PDB entry 6FA1 | X-ray diffraction, 1.97 A resolution | chains B and E of the 6 polymer chains in the assembly

Chain B:
Molecule: GTPase KRas
From: Homo sapiens
UniProt: P01116 (RASK_HUMAN), isoform P01116-2; residue numbers follow UniProt; this construct covers 1-169
Chain sequence (173 residues; numbered -3 to 169; the number before each row is that of its first residue; numbers below 1 keep their minus sign (Ala-3 is residue -3)):
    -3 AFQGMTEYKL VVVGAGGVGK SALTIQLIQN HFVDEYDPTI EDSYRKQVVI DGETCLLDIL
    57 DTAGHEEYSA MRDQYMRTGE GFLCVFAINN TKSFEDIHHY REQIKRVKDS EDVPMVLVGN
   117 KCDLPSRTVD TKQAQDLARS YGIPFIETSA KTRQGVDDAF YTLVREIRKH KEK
Sequence notes: expression tag (-3 to 0); engineered mutation His61 (Gln in P01116)
Modified residues: Cys51 (S-hydroxycysteine; CSO)
Ion coordination: Mg2+: Ser17, Thr35 (together with GMP-PNP)
Residues lining bound ligands:
  - D2Z (2-[4-[[(3R)-2,3-dihydro-1,4-benzodioxin-3-yl]methylcarbamoyl]phenoxy]ethyl-dimethyl-azanium): Lys5, Leu6, Val7, Asp54, Ile55, Leu56, Met67, Gln70, Tyr71, Thr74, Gly75
  - GMP-PNP (GNP; phosphoaminophosphonic acid-guanylate ester): Ala11, Gly12, Gly13, Val14, Gly15, Lys16, Ser17, Ala18, Phe28, Val29, Asp30, Glu31, Tyr32, Asp33, Pro34, Thr35, Thr58, Ala59, Gly60, Asn116, Lys117, Asp119, Leu120, Ser145, Ala146, Lys147
Swiss-Prot annotation at these positions:
  - motif: Tyr32 to Tyr40 (Effector region)
  - binding site (GTP): Gly10 to Ala18, Val29 to Thr35, Ala59, Gly60, Asn116 to Asp119
  - modified residue: Met1 (N-acetylmethionine), Thr2 (N-acetylthreonine), Lys104 (N6-acetyllysine)
  - glycosylation: Thr35 (Microbial infection: O-linked (Glc) threonine)
  - natural variant: Lys5 (K5E: In NS3; K5N: In GASC), Gly10 (G10GG: In AML), Gly12 (G12A: In colorectal cancer samples; G12C: In lung carcinoma; G12D: In GASC, JMML and SFM; G12R: In lung cancer and bladder cancer; G12S: In GASC and JMML; G12V: In GASC), Gly13 (G13D: In GASC, JMML and OES; G13R: In pylocytic astrocytoma), Val14 (V14I: In NS3), Leu19 (L19F: In OES), Gln22 (Q22E: In CFC2; Q22R: In NS3), Pro34 (P34L: In NS3; P34Q: In NS3; P34R: In CFC2), Ile36 (I36M: In NS3), Thr58 (T58I: In NS3), Ala59 (A59T: In GASC), Gly60 (G60R: In CFC2; G60S: In NS3), 8 further natural variant entries in UniProt
  - mutagenesis: Asp38 (D38A: Decreased interaction with MAPKAP1/SIN1), Tyr40 (Y40A: Decreased interaction with MAPKAP1/SIN1)
Reported in the primary citation:
  - binding site for D2Z: Lys5, Leu6, Val7, Asp54, Ile55, Leu56, Tyr71, Thr74

Chain E:
Molecule: GTPase KRas
From: Homo sapiens
UniProt: P01116 (RASK_HUMAN), isoform P01116-2; residues 1-169 here = UniProt positions 1-169
Chain sequence (173 residues; row label = number of the first residue in the row; numbers below 1 keep their minus sign (Ala-3 is residue -3)):
    -3 AFQGMTEYKL VVVGAGGVGK SALTIQLIQN HFVDEYDPTI EDSYRKQVVI DGETCLLDIL
    57 DTAGHEEYSA MRDQYMRTGE GFLCVFAINN TKSFEDIHHY REQIKRVKDS EDVPMVLVGN
   117 KCDLPSRTVD TKQAQDLARS YGIPFIETSA KTRQGVDDAF YTLVREIRKH KEK
Sequence notes: expression tag (-3 to 0); engineered mutation His61 (Gln in P01116)
Ion coordination: Mg2+: Ser17, Thr35 (together with GMP-PNP)
Residues lining bound ligands: GMP-PNP (GNP; phosphoaminophosphonic acid-guanylate ester): Ala11, Gly12, Gly13, Val14, Gly15, Lys16, Ser17, Ala18, Phe28, Val29, Asp30, Glu31, Tyr32, Asp33, Pro34, Thr35, Thr58, Ala59, Gly60, Asn116, Lys117, Asp119, Leu120, Ser145, Ala146, Lys147
Swiss-Prot annotation at these positions:
  - motif: Tyr32 to Tyr40 (Effector region)
  - binding site (GTP): Gly10 to Ala18, Val29 to Thr35, Ala59, Gly60, Asn116 to Asp119
  - modified residue: Met1 (N-acetylmethionine), Thr2 (N-acetylthreonine), Lys104 (N6-acetyllysine)
  - glycosylation: Thr35 (Microbial infection: O-linked (Glc) threonine)
  - natural variant: Lys5 (K5E: In NS3; K5N: In GASC), Gly10 (G10GG: In AML), Gly12 (G12A: In colorectal cancer samples; G12C: In lung carcinoma; G12D: In GASC, JMML and SFM; G12R: In lung cancer and bladder cancer; G12S: In GASC and JMML; G12V: In GASC), Gly13 (G13D: In GASC, JMML and OES; G13R: In pylocytic astrocytoma), Val14 (V14I: In NS3), Leu19 (L19F: In OES), Gln22 (Q22E: In CFC2; Q22R: In NS3), Pro34 (P34L: In NS3; P34Q: In NS3; P34R: In CFC2), Ile36 (I36M: In NS3), Thr58 (T58I: In NS3), Ala59 (A59T: In GASC), Gly60 (G60R: In CFC2; G60S: In NS3), 8 further natural variant entries in UniProt
  - mutagenesis: Asp38 (D38A: Decreased interaction with MAPKAP1/SIN1), Tyr40 (Y40A: Decreased interaction with MAPKAP1/SIN1)

Chain B / chain E interface:
Contacting residue pairs - 23 pairs, chain B then chain E:
  Phe-2(B) - Gln25(E)
  Gln-1(B) - Asp38(E)
  Gln-1(B) - Ser39(E)
  Gln-1(B) - Tyr40(E)
  Gln-1(B) - Arg41(E)  hydrogen bond (backbone-backbone)
  Gly0(B) - Arg41(E)
  Met1(B) - Arg41(E)
  Met1(B) - Leu52(E)  hydrophobic
  Glu3(B) - Arg41(E)  salt bridge
  Ile24(B) - Phe-2(E)  hydrophobic
  Gln25(B) - Phe-2(E)
  Asp38(B) - Gln-1(E)
  Ser39(B) - Gln-1(E)
  Tyr40(B) - Gln-1(E)
  Arg41(B) - Gln-1(E)  hydrogen bond (backbone-backbone)
  Arg41(B) - Gly0(E)
  Arg41(B) - Met1(E)
  Arg41(B) - Glu3(E)  salt bridge
  Arg41(B) - Arg41(E)
  Gln43(B) - Gln43(E)
  Leu52(B) - Met1(E)  hydrophobic
  Leu52(B) - Arg41(E)
  Leu52(B) - Leu52(E)  hydrophobic
Other interface residues (no listed pair), chain B (14 interface residues in all): Ala-3
Other interface residues (no listed pair), chain E (13 interface residues in all): Ile24

Summary:
14 residues of chain B face 13 of chain E across their interface, with 2 hydrogen bonds and 2 salt bridges.
Polar pairs include Glu3(B)-Arg41(E), Arg41(B)-Glu3(E) and Gln-1(B)-Arg41(E). Chain B binds GMP-PNP and
compound D2Z. Chain E binds GMP-PNP. The paper reports a binding site for D2Z at Lys5(B), Leu6(B) and Val7(B)
among others.
Here chain B is GTPase KRas and chain E is GTPase KRas, both from Homo sapiens. Entry 6FA1 (Antibody derived
(Abd-4) small molecule binding to KRAS) was determined by X-ray diffraction.
